Entry 1V0E (X-ray diffraction, 1.90 A resolution); this record covers chains A and C of the 3 polymer chains in the assembly.

Chain A (and C):
Protein: Endo-alpha-sialidase
From: Coliphage K1F
Notes: EC 3.2.1.129; fragment: catalytic domain, residues 246-911; chain C of this document is another copy of the same molecule, construct and numbering; everything in this record applies to it too
UniProtKB: Q858B1 (Q858B1); residues 246-910 here = UniProt positions 246-910
Amino-acid sequence (666 residues; numbered 245 to 910; the number before each row is that of its first residue):
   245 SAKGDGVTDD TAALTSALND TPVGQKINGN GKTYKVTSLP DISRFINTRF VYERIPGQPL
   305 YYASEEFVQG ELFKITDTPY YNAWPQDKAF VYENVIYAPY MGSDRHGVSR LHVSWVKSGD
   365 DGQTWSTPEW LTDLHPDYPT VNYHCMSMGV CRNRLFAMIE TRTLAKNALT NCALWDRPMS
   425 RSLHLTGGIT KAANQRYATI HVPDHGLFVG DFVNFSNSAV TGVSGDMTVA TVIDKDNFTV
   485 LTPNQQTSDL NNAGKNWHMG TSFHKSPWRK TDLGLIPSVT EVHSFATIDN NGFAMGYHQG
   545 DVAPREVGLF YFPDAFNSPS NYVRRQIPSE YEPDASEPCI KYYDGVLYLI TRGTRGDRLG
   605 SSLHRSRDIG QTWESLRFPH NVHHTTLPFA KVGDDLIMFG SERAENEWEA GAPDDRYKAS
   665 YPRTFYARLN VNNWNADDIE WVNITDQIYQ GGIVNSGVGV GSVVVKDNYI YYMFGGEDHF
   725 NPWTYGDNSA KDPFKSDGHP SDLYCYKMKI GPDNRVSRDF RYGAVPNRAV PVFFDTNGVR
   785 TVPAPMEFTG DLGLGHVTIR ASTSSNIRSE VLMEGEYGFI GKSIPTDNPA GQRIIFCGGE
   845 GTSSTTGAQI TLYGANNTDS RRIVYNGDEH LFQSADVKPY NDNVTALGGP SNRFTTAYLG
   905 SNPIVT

How chain A and chain C interact:
Residue-residue contacts (363; chain A residue first):
  Asn272(A) - Gln269(C)  hydrogen bond
  Asn274(A) - Pro266(C)
  Gly275(A) - Pro266(C)
  Asn291(A) - Gly268(C)
  Asn291(A) - Gln269(C)
  Glu310(A) - Gly268(C)
  Glu310(A) - Lys270(C)
  Phe311(A) - Gly268(C)
  Gln313(A) - Val267(C)
  Gln313(A) - Ser287(C)  hydrogen bond
  Gln313(A) - Arg288(C)
  Asn338(A) - His723(C)
  Val339(A) - His723(C)
  Val339(A) - Phe724(C)  hydrophobic
  Lys361(A) - Phe724(C)
  Lys361(A) - Asp741(C)  salt bridge
  Ser362(A) - Phe724(C)
  Gly363(A) - Ile692(C)
  Gly363(A) - Asp722(C)
  Gly363(A) - His723(C)  hydrogen bond (backbone-backbone)
  Gly363(A) - Phe724(C)
  Asp364(A) - Ile692(C)
  Asp365(A) - Tyr665(C)  hydrogen bond
  Asp365(A) - His723(C)  salt bridge
  Ser424(A) - Trp727(C)
  Arg425(A) - Trp727(C)
  Arg425(A) - Tyr729(C)
  Ser426(A) - Asn725(C)  hydrogen bond
  Ser426(A) - Trp727(C)
  Ser426(A) - Tyr729(C)  hydrogen bond (side chain-backbone)
  His428(A) - Tyr661(C)
  His428(A) - Gly695(C)  hydrogen bond (side chain-backbone)
  His428(A) - Gly696(C)
  His428(A) - Tyr729(C)
  Phe456(A) - Gly730(C)
  Phe456(A) - Asp731(C)
  Asn458(A) - Tyr729(C)
  Asn458(A) - Gly730(C)
  Ser460(A) - Tyr729(C)
  His502(A) - Tyr661(C)
  His502(A) - Tyr729(C)
  Gly504(A) - Tyr729(C)
  Gly504(A) - Gly730(C)
  Ser506(A) - Asp731(C)  hydrogen bond
  Lys509(A) - Asp731(C)
  Lys710(A) - Tyr665(C)  hydrogen bond
  Lys710(A) - His723(C)
  Phe738(A) - Arg784(C)  hydrogen bond (backbone-side chain)
  Ser740(A) - Phe778(C)
  Lys753(A) - Asp285(C)  salt bridge
  Lys753(A) - Ser287(C)  hydrogen bond
  Pro756(A) - Asp285(C)
  Asp757(A) - Pro284(C)
  Asp757(A) - Asp285(C)  hydrogen bond (backbone-side chain)
  Asp757(A) - Ile286(C)  hydrogen bond (backbone-backbone)
  Asn758(A) - Leu283(C)  hydrogen bond (side chain-backbone)
  Asn758(A) - Pro284(C)  hydrogen bond (side chain-backbone)
  Asn758(A) - Asp285(C)
  Asn758(A) - Ile286(C)
  Arg759(A) - Ile286(C)
  Arg759(A) - Glu649(C)  salt bridge
  Arg759(A) - Tyr665(C)
  Arg759(A) - Asp690(C)
  Val760(A) - Ile286(C)
  Val760(A) - Ala307(C)
  Val760(A) - Asn687(C)
  Val760(A) - Ile688(C)
  Val760(A) - Thr689(C)
  Ser761(A) - Glu309(C)
  Ser761(A) - Thr689(C)
  Ser761(A) - Asp690(C)  hydrogen bond (backbone-backbone)
  Arg762(A) - Asp690(C)
  Asp763(A) - Leu316(C)
  Phe764(A) - Leu316(C)
  Phe764(A) - Lys318(C)
  Phe764(A) - Tyr748(C)  hydrophobic
  Arg765(A) - Glu315(C)  salt bridge
  Arg765(A) - Leu316(C)  hydrogen bond (backbone-backbone)
  Arg765(A) - Phe317(C)
  Arg765(A) - Lys318(C)  hydrogen bond (backbone-backbone)
  Arg765(A) - Gln367(C)
  Arg765(A) - Asp763(C)  salt bridge
  Arg765(A) - Phe764(C)  hydrogen bond (side chain-backbone)
  Tyr766(A) - Lys318(C)
  Tyr766(A) - Asp321(C)  hydrogen bond
  Gly767(A) - Lys318(C)  hydrogen bond (backbone-backbone)
  Gly767(A) - Gln367(C)
  Gly767(A) - Thr368(C)
  Gly767(A) - Trp369(C)  hydrogen bond (backbone-backbone)
  Ala768(A) - Lys318(C)  hydrogen bond (backbone-backbone)
  Ala768(A) - Ile319(C)
  Ala768(A) - Thr320(C)
  Ala768(A) - Asp321(C)
  Val769(A) - Asp321(C)
  Val769(A) - Trp369(C)
  Val769(A) - Ser370(C)
  Val769(A) - Thr371(C)
  Val769(A) - Ala773(C)  hydrophobic
  Pro770(A) - Pro770(C)
  Asn771(A) - Asp321(C)  hydrogen bond (backbone-backbone)
  Asn771(A) - Thr322(C)
  Asn771(A) - Pro323(C)
  Asn771(A) - Pro372(C)
  Arg772(A) - Asp321(C)  salt bridge
  Arg772(A) - Thr322(C)  hydrogen bond (side chain-backbone)
  Arg772(A) - Pro323(C)
  Arg772(A) - Asp741(C)  hydrogen bond (side chain-backbone)
  Arg772(A) - His743(C)  hydrogen bond (side chain-backbone)
  Arg772(A) - Asp746(C)  salt bridge
  Val774(A) - Val774(C)  hydrophobic
  Pro775(A) - Pro323(C)  hydrophobic
  Pro775(A) - Phe738(C)  hydrophobic
  Val776(A) - Thr371(C)
  Val776(A) - Ala773(C)
  Val776(A) - Val774(C)  hydrophobic
  Phe777(A) - Thr322(C)
  Phe777(A) - Tyr324(C)  hydrophobic
  Phe777(A) - Pro372(C)
  Phe777(A) - Trp374(C)
  Phe778(A) - Thr371(C)
  Phe778(A) - Pro372(C)  hydrogen bond (backbone-backbone)
  Phe778(A) - Glu373(C)
  Phe778(A) - Trp374(C)  hydrogen bond (backbone-backbone)
  Thr780(A) - Trp374(C)
  Thr780(A) - Leu375(C)
  Thr780(A) - Thr376(C)
  Thr780(A) - Asp377(C)  hydrogen bond
  Val783(A) - Pro789(C)
  Val783(A) - Glu791(C)
  Arg784(A) - Arg772(C)  hydrogen bond (side chain-backbone)
  Arg784(A) - Ala773(C)  hydrogen bond (side chain-backbone)
  Arg784(A) - Pro775(C)
  Arg784(A) - Ala788(C)
  Arg784(A) - Pro789(C)
  Arg784(A) - Met790(C)
  Arg784(A) - Glu791(C)  hydrogen bond (backbone-backbone)
  Thr785(A) - Glu791(C)
  Thr785(A) - Thr793(C)
  Val786(A) - Met790(C)  hydrophobic
  Val786(A) - Glu791(C)  hydrogen bond (backbone-backbone)
  Val786(A) - Phe792(C)
  Val786(A) - Thr793(C)  hydrogen bond (backbone-backbone)
  Val786(A) - Gly794(C)
  Pro787(A) - Tyr324(C)
  Pro787(A) - Phe738(C)  hydrophobic
  Pro787(A) - Thr793(C)
  Pro787(A) - Gly794(C)
  Ala788(A) - Phe738(C)  hydrophobic
  Ala788(A) - Gly794(C)
  Pro789(A) - Phe738(C)
  Pro789(A) - Asp795(C)
  Met790(A) - Asp795(C)  hydrogen bond (backbone-backbone)
  Met790(A) - Leu796(C)
  Met790(A) - Gly797(C)  hydrogen bond (backbone-backbone)
  Glu791(A) - Gly797(C)  hydrogen bond (side chain-backbone)
  Phe792(A) - Gly797(C)  hydrogen bond (backbone-backbone)
  Phe792(A) - Leu798(C)
  Phe792(A) - Gly799(C)  hydrogen bond (backbone-backbone)
  Asp795(A) - His800(C)
  Leu796(A) - Leu798(C)  hydrophobic
  Leu796(A) - His800(C)  hydrogen bond (backbone-backbone)
  Leu796(A) - Val801(C)
  Leu796(A) - Thr802(C)  hydrogen bond (backbone-backbone)
  Gly797(A) - Thr802(C)
  Gly797(A) - Arg804(C)
  Leu798(A) - Val801(C)  hydrophobic
  Leu798(A) - Thr802(C)  hydrogen bond (backbone-backbone)
  Leu798(A) - Ile803(C)
  Leu798(A) - Arg804(C)  hydrogen bond (backbone-backbone)
  Gly799(A) - Ile803(C)
  Gly799(A) - Ser806(C)
  His800(A) - Ser806(C)
  His800(A) - Thr807(C)
  His800(A) - Glu814(C)  salt bridge
  His800(A) - Leu816(C)
  Val801(A) - Glu814(C)  hydrogen bond (backbone-backbone)
  Val801(A) - Val815(C)
  Val801(A) - Leu816(C)  hydrogen bond (backbone-backbone)
  Thr802(A) - Leu816(C)
  Thr802(A) - Glu818(C)
  Ile803(A) - Val815(C)  hydrophobic
  Ile803(A) - Leu816(C)  hydrogen bond (backbone-backbone)
  Ile803(A) - Met817(C)
  Ile803(A) - Glu818(C)  hydrogen bond (backbone-backbone)
  Arg804(A) - Glu791(C)  salt bridge
  Arg804(A) - Glu818(C)  salt bridge
  Ala805(A) - Gly819(C)
  Ile811(A) - Gly819(C)
  Ile811(A) - Glu820(C)  hydrogen bond (backbone-backbone)
  Ile811(A) - Tyr821(C)
  Arg812(A) - Tyr821(C)  hydrogen bond
  Arg812(A) - Phe823(C)
  Ser813(A) - Met817(C)
  Ser813(A) - Glu818(C)  hydrogen bond (side chain-backbone)
  Ser813(A) - Tyr821(C)  hydrogen bond (backbone-backbone)
  Ser813(A) - Gly822(C)
  Ser813(A) - Phe823(C)  hydrogen bond (backbone-backbone)
  Glu814(A) - Phe823(C)
  Val815(A) - Phe823(C)  hydrogen bond (backbone-backbone)
  Val815(A) - Ile824(C)
  Val815(A) - Gly825(C)  hydrogen bond (backbone-backbone)
  Leu816(A) - Phe823(C)  hydrophobic
  Leu816(A) - Gly825(C)
  Met817(A) - Gly825(C)  hydrogen bond (backbone-backbone)
  Met817(A) - Lys826(C)  hydrogen bond (backbone-side chain)
  Met817(A) - Ser827(C)  hydrogen bond (backbone-backbone)
  Glu818(A) - Lys826(C)  hydrogen bond (backbone-side chain)
  Glu818(A) - Ser827(C)
  Gly819(A) - Lys826(C)  hydrogen bond (backbone-side chain)
  Gly819(A) - Pro829(C)
  Glu820(A) - Lys826(C)
  Glu820(A) - Pro829(C)
  Glu820(A) - Asn832(C)
  Glu820(A) - Gly835(C)
  Glu820(A) - Gln836(C)
  Glu820(A) - Arg837(C)  salt bridge
  Tyr821(A) - Lys826(C)
  Tyr821(A) - Arg837(C)
  Tyr821(A) - Ile839(C)  hydrophobic
  Tyr821(A) - Thr846(C)
  Gly822(A) - Lys826(C)
  Gly822(A) - Arg837(C)  hydrogen bond (backbone-backbone)
  Gly822(A) - Ile838(C)
  Gly822(A) - Ile839(C)  hydrogen bond (backbone-backbone)
  Phe823(A) - Ile839(C)
  Phe823(A) - Cys841(C)  hydrophobic
  Phe823(A) - Gly843(C)
  Phe823(A) - Glu844(C)
  Phe823(A) - Gly845(C)
  Phe823(A) - Thr846(C)
  Ile824(A) - Ile839(C)  hydrogen bond (backbone-backbone)
  Ile824(A) - Phe840(C)
  Ile824(A) - Cys841(C)  hydrogen bond (backbone-backbone)
  Gly825(A) - Cys841(C)
  Gly825(A) - Gly843(C)
  Lys826(A) - Cys841(C)
  Lys826(A) - Gly842(C)
  Lys826(A) - Gly843(C)  hydrogen bond (backbone-backbone)
  Lys826(A) - Glu844(C)  hydrogen bond (backbone-backbone)
  Ile828(A) - Glu844(C)
  Gln836(A) - Gly842(C)
  Gln836(A) - Gly843(C)
  Ile838(A) - Cys841(C)
  Phe840(A) - Phe840(C)  hydrophobic
  Thr846(A) - Arg812(C)
  Ile854(A) - Ile854(C)  hydrophobic
  Leu856(A) - Phe840(C)
  Leu856(A) - Cys841(C)
  Leu856(A) - Gly842(C)
  Leu856(A) - Ala852(C)
  Leu856(A) - Ile854(C)  hydrophobic
  Tyr857(A) - Gly851(C)
  Tyr857(A) - Ala852(C)  hydrogen bond (backbone-backbone)
  Gly858(A) - Gly842(C)  hydrogen bond (backbone-backbone)
  Gly858(A) - Thr850(C)
  Gly858(A) - Gly851(C)
  Ala859(A) - Thr849(C)
  Ala859(A) - Thr850(C)  hydrogen bond (backbone-backbone)
  Ala859(A) - Gly851(C)
  Ser864(A) - Asp872(C)
  Arg865(A) - Ser848(C)  hydrogen bond (side chain-backbone)
  Arg865(A) - Gly851(C)  hydrogen bond (side chain-backbone)
  Arg865(A) - Ala852(C)
  Arg865(A) - Asn870(C)  hydrogen bond (side chain-backbone)
  Arg865(A) - Gly871(C)
  Arg865(A) - Asp872(C)  salt bridge
  Arg865(A) - Glu873(C)
  Arg866(A) - Ala852(C)
  Arg866(A) - Glu873(C)  salt bridge
  Arg866(A) - Leu875(C)
  Ile867(A) - Ala852(C)  hydrophobic
  Ile867(A) - Gln853(C)
  Ile867(A) - Asn870(C)
  Ile867(A) - Glu873(C)  hydrogen bond (backbone-backbone)
  Ile867(A) - His874(C)
  Ile867(A) - Leu875(C)  hydrogen bond (backbone-backbone)
  Val868(A) - Leu875(C)
  Val868(A) - Gln877(C)
  Tyr869(A) - Tyr869(C)
  Tyr869(A) - His874(C)  hydrogen bond
  Tyr869(A) - Leu875(C)  hydrogen bond (backbone-backbone)
  Tyr869(A) - Phe876(C)  hydrophobic
  Tyr869(A) - Gln877(C)  hydrogen bond (backbone-backbone)
  Asn870(A) - Gln877(C)
  Asn870(A) - Ser878(C)  hydrogen bond
  Gly871(A) - Gln877(C)  hydrogen bond (backbone-backbone)
  Gly871(A) - Ser878(C)
  Gly871(A) - Ala879(C)
  Asp872(A) - Ala879(C)
  Glu873(A) - Ala879(C)
  His874(A) - Phe876(C)
  His874(A) - Gln877(C)  hydrogen bond (side chain-backbone)
  His874(A) - Ala879(C)
  His874(A) - Asp880(C)
  His874(A) - Lys882(C)  hydrogen bond (backbone-backbone)
  Leu875(A) - Lys882(C)
  Leu875(A) - Tyr884(C)  hydrophobic
  Phe876(A) - Tyr869(C)
  Phe876(A) - Phe876(C)  hydrophobic
  Phe876(A) - Val881(C)  hydrophobic
  Phe876(A) - Lys882(C)  hydrogen bond (backbone-backbone)
  Phe876(A) - Pro883(C)
  Phe876(A) - Tyr884(C)  hydrogen bond (backbone-backbone)
  Gln877(A) - Tyr884(C)
  Ala879(A) - Thr889(C)
  Asp880(A) - Thr889(C)
  Asp880(A) - Ala890(C)  hydrogen bond (side chain-backbone)
  Val881(A) - Ala890(C)  hydrogen bond (backbone-backbone)
  Val881(A) - Leu891(C)
  Val881(A) - Gly892(C)  hydrogen bond (backbone-backbone)
  Val881(A) - Phe898(C)
  Lys882(A) - Gly892(C)
  Lys882(A) - Gly893(C)
  Lys882(A) - Asn896(C)
  Lys882(A) - Phe898(C)
  Pro883(A) - Asn896(C)  hydrogen bond (backbone-side chain)
  Pro883(A) - Arg897(C)
  Pro883(A) - Phe898(C)
  Tyr884(A) - Asn896(C)  hydrogen bond (backbone-side chain)
  Asn885(A) - Arg897(C)
  Asp886(A) - Ser895(C)
  Asp886(A) - Asn896(C)
  Asp886(A) - Arg897(C)  salt bridge
  Asn887(A) - Arg897(C)  hydrogen bond (backbone-backbone)
  Asn887(A) - Thr899(C)
  Val888(A) - Thr899(C)
  Thr889(A) - Phe898(C)
  Thr889(A) - Thr899(C)  hydrogen bond (backbone-backbone)
  Ala890(A) - Phe898(C)
  Ala890(A) - Thr899(C)
  Ala890(A) - Thr900(C)
  Leu891(A) - Leu891(C)  hydrophobic
  Leu891(A) - Phe898(C)  hydrophobic
  Leu891(A) - Thr900(C)  hydrogen bond (backbone-backbone)
  Leu891(A) - Ala901(C)
  Leu891(A) - Tyr902(C)  hydrogen bond (backbone-backbone)
  Gly892(A) - Tyr902(C)
  Gly893(A) - Tyr902(C)
  Pro894(A) - Tyr902(C)
  Arg897(A) - Tyr902(C)
  Arg897(A) - Leu903(C)
  Phe898(A) - Val881(C)  hydrophobic
  Phe898(A) - Tyr902(C)  hydrogen bond (backbone-backbone)
  Phe898(A) - Leu903(C)
  Phe898(A) - Gly904(C)  hydrogen bond (backbone-backbone)
  Thr899(A) - Gly904(C)
  Thr899(A) - Ser905(C)  hydrogen bond (backbone-side chain)
  Thr900(A) - Leu903(C)
  Thr900(A) - Ser905(C)
  Thr900(A) - Asn906(C)  hydrogen bond (side chain-backbone)
  Thr900(A) - Pro907(C)
  Thr900(A) - Ile908(C)
  Ala901(A) - Pro907(C)
  Ala901(A) - Ile908(C)  hydrogen bond (backbone-backbone)
  Tyr902(A) - Ile908(C)
  Leu903(A) - Pro907(C)  hydrophobic
  Leu903(A) - Ile908(C)  hydrogen bond (backbone-backbone)
  Leu903(A) - Val909(C)
  Leu903(A) - Thr910(C)  hydrogen bond (backbone-backbone)
  Gly904(A) - Asn887(C)
  Gly904(A) - Thr910(C)
  Asn906(A) - Val909(C)
  Thr910(A) - Arg897(C)
Other interface residues (no listed pair), chain A (156 interface residues in all): Pro323, Ser370, Asp470, Met503, Thr505, His508, Asp711, Asp779, Gly794, Ser827, Arg837, Glu844, Asp863, Ser878, Asn896, Ser905, Pro907
Other interface residues (no listed pair), chain C (166 interface residues in all): Tyr306, Ala663, Thr728, Ser733, Arg865, Val868, Pro894

In short:
Chain A and chain C form an interface of 156 and 166 residues respectively; the contacts include 99 hydrogen
bonds and 15 salt bridges. Polar pairs include Lys361(A)-Asp741(C), Asp365(A)-His723(C) and
Lys753(A)-Asp285(C).
Both chains are Endo-alpha-sialidase (Coliphage K1F). Entry 1V0E (Endosialidase of Bacteriophage K1F) was
determined by X-ray diffraction together with 1V0F from the same study.
